7V6O - chains D and E of the 9 polymer chains in the assembly; structure by electron microscopy, 4.56 A resolution (low resolution: residue-level contacts below are approximate; hydrogen-bond / salt-bridge calls are withheld).

# Chain D
Protein: 111 L
Organism: Homo sapiens
Amino-acid sequence (216 residues; row label = number of the first residue in the row):
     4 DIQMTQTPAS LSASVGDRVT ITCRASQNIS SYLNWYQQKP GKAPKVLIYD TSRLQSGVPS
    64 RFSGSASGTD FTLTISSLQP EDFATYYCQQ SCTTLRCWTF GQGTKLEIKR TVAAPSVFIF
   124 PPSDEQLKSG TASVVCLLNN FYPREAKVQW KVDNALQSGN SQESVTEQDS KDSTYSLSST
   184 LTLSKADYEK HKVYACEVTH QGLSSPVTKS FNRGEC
Disulfides: Cys-26/Cys-91, Cys-139/Cys-199

# Chain E
Protein: 111 H
Organism: Homo sapiens
Amino-acid sequence (227 residues; each row starts with the number of its first residue):
     1 EVQLVESGGG VVQPGRSLRL SCAASAFTFS NYGMHWVRQA PGKGLEWVAV IWSAGSLKYY
    61 ADSVKGRFII SRDNSKNTLY LQMDSLRPED TAVYYCAREN TTYYYETSGS WGASYYFDFW
   121 GQGTLVTVSS STKGPSVFPL APSSKSTSGG TAALGCLVKD YFPEPVTVSW NSGALTSGVH
   181 TFPAVLQSSG LYSLSSVVTV PSSSLGTQTY ICNVNHKPSN TKVDKRV
Unresolved in the structure: 20
Disulfides: Cys-22/Cys-96, Cys-156/Cys-212

# Interface between chain D and chain E
Contacting residue pairs (63):
  Asp-4(D) / Asp-62(E)
  Tyr-35(D) / Thr-102(E)
  Ala-46(D) / Trp-120(E)
  Ala-46(D) / Gly-121(E)
  Pro-47(D) / Leu-45(E)
  Pro-47(D) / Trp-120(E)
  Tyr-52(D) / Asn-100(E)
  Tyr-52(D) / Thr-101(E)
  Tyr-52(D) / Phe-117(E)
  Gln-58(D) / Tyr-115(E)
  Gln-58(D) / Phe-117(E)
  Ser-59(D) / Tyr-115(E)
  Tyr-90(D) / Gln-39(E)
  Tyr-90(D) / Lys-43(E)
  Tyr-90(D) / Gly-44(E)
  Tyr-90(D) / Leu-45(E)
  Gln-92(D) / Leu-45(E)
  Arg-99(D) / Tyr-59(E)
  Arg-99(D) / Tyr-60(E)
  Arg-99(D) / Ala-61(E)
  Arg-99(D) / Asp-62(E)
  Cys-100(D) / Asp-62(E)
  Trp-101(D) / Glu-46(E)
  Phe-103(D) / Lys-43(E)
  Phe-103(D) / Gly-44(E)
  Phe-103(D) / Leu-45(E)
  Phe-103(D) / Glu-46(E)
  Gly-104(D) / Lys-43(E)
  Gly-104(D) / Gly-44(E)
  Gln-105(D) / Gly-42(E)
  Phe-121(D) / Ser-148(E)
  Phe-121(D) / Thr-151(E)
  Phe-121(D) / Ala-152(E)
  Phe-121(D) / Ala-153(E)
  Ile-122(D) / Ala-141(E)
  Ile-122(D) / Pro-142(E)
  Phe-123(D) / Leu-140(E)
  Pro-124(D) / Ala-141(E)
  Ser-126(D) / Phe-138(E)
  Ser-126(D) / Pro-139(E)
  Glu-128(D) / Pro-139(E)
  Gln-129(D) / Phe-138(E)
  Ser-136(D) / Leu-157(E)
  Leu-140(D) / Val-197(E)
  Asn-142(D) / Ala-153(E)
  Gln-165(D) / Val-185(E)
  Gln-165(D) / Leu-186(E)
  Gln-165(D) / Gln-187(E)
  Gln-165(D) / Ser-193(E)
  Ser-167(D) / Phe-182(E)
  Ser-167(D) / Pro-183(E)
  Ser-167(D) / Val-185(E)
  Val-168(D) / Phe-182(E)
  Val-168(D) / Pro-183(E)
  Thr-169(D) / His-180(E)
  Thr-169(D) / Thr-181(E)
  Thr-169(D) / Phe-182(E)
  Glu-170(D) / Thr-181(E)
  Ser-179(D) / His-180(E)
  Ser-179(D) / Phe-182(E)
  Ser-181(D) / Phe-182(E)
  Thr-185(D) / Gln-187(E)
  Cys-219(D) / Ser-143(E)
Other interface residues (no listed pair), chain D (40 interface residues in all): Gln-41, Val-138, Glu-166, Leu-180, Thr-183, Glu-218
Other interface residues (no listed pair), chain E (39 interface residues in all): Trp-47, Tyr-95

# Summary
40 residues of chain D and 39 residues of chain E are in contact.
Chain D is 111 L and chain E is 111 H, both from Homo sapiens; the structure, MERS S ectodomain trimer in
complex with neutralizing antibody 111 (state 2), was determined by electron microscopy.
